Entry 9CL1 (electron microscopy, 2.89 A resolution); this record covers chains Aa and Ca of the 9 polymer chains in the assembly.

Chain Aa:
Protein: Particulate methane monooxygenase alpha subunit
Source organism: Methylococcus capsulatus str. Bath
Reference sequence: G1UBD1 (PMOB_METCA); residues 33-414 here = UniProt positions 33-414
Sequence (382 residues; each row starts with the number of its first residue):
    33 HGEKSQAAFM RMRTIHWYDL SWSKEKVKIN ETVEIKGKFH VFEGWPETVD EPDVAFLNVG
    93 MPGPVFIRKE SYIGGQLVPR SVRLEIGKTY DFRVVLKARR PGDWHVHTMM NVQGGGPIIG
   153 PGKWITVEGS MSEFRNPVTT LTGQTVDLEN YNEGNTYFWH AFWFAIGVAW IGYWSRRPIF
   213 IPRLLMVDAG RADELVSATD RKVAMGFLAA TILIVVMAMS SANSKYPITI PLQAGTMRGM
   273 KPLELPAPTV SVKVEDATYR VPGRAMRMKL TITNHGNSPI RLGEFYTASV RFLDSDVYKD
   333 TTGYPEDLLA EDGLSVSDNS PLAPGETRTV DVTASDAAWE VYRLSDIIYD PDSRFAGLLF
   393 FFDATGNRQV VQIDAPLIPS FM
UniProt features mapped onto this chain:
  - binding site (Cu cation): His33, His48, His72, His137, His139
  - mutagenesis: His48 (H48N: Impairs activity of soluble pmoB construct), His137 (H137A: Abolishes activity of soluble pmoB construct; when associated with A-139), His139 (H139A: Abolishes activity of soluble pmoB construct; when associated with A-137)
Metal / ion sites: Cu ion site 1: His33, His137, His139; Cu ion site 2: His48, His72, Gln404

Chain Ca:
Protein: Particulate methane monooxygenase beta subunit
Source organism: Methylococcus capsulatus str. Bath
Notes: EC 1.14.18.3
Reference sequence: Q607G3 (PMOA_METCA); residues 16-252 here correspond to UniProt positions 9-245 (UniProt number = residue number - 7)
Sequence (239 residues; numbered 16 to 256; 2 numbers in that range are skipped by the numbering (no residue carries them; nothing is unmodelled there); the number before each row is that of its first residue):
    16 RSHAEAVQVS RTIDWMALFV VFFVIVGSYH IHAMLTMGDW DFWSDWKDRR LWVTVTPIVL
    76 VTFPAAVQSY LWERYRLPWG ATVCVLGLLL GEWINRYFNF WGWTYFPINF VFPASLVPGA
   136 IILDTVLMLS GSYLFTAIVG AMGWGLIFYP GNWPIIAPLH VPVEYNGMLM SIADIQGYNY
   196 VRTGTPEYIR MVEKGTLRTF GKDVAPVSAF FSAFMSILIY FMWHFIGRWF SNERFLQ
   255 SS
Disordered / not traced: 256
Differences from the reference sequence: conflict Ser256 (Thr247 in Q607G3)

How chain Aa and chain Ca interact:
Contacting residue pairs (154; chain Aa residue first):
  Val86(Aa) with Tyr203(Ca)
  Phe88(Aa) with Glu202(Ca)
  Asn90(Aa) with Val196(Ca); Arg197(Ca), hydrogen bond (side chain-backbone); Thr198(Ca)
  Val91(Aa) with Val196(Ca); Thr198(Ca)
  Met93(Aa) with Thr198(Ca), hydrogen bond (backbone-side chain)
  Pro96(Aa) with Thr119(Ca); Phe121(Ca), hydrophobic
  Ile99(Aa) with Asn194(Ca); Tyr195(Ca), hydrophobic
  Arg100(Aa) with Tyr193(Ca), hydrogen bond (side chain-backbone); Asn194(Ca), hydrogen bond (backbone-backbone); Val196(Ca)
  Lys101(Aa) with Tyr180(Ca), hydrogen bond (backbone-side chain); Asn181(Ca); Tyr193(Ca); Asn194(Ca)
  Glu102(Aa) with Asn181(Ca), hydrogen bond; Tyr193(Ca)
  Ser103(Aa) with Tyr193(Ca), hydrogen bond (backbone-side chain)
  Leu109(Aa) with Tyr180(Ca); Asn181(Ca); Tyr193(Ca)
  Pro111(Aa) with Met183(Ca); Met185(Ca), hydrophobic; Tyr193(Ca), hydrophobic
  Arg112(Aa) with Met183(Ca); Glu202(Ca)
  Ser113(Aa) with Glu202(Ca), hydrogen bond
  Arg131(Aa) with Trp116(Ca); Tyr120(Ca), hydrogen bond (side chain-backbone); Tyr195(Ca)
  Arg132(Aa) with Tyr120(Ca)
  Met141(Aa) with Thr198(Ca)
  Asn143(Aa) with Pro201(Ca); Tyr203(Ca)
  Val144(Aa) with Tyr203(Ca), hydrogen bond (backbone-side chain)
  Gln145(Aa) with Tyr203(Ca)
  Asn168(Aa) with Asn194(Ca); Tyr195(Ca)
  Thr171(Aa) with Val178(Ca)
  Thr172(Aa) with Val176(Ca); Pro177(Ca); Val178(Ca); Ile187(Ca)
  Leu173(Aa) with Pro177(Ca), hydrogen bond (backbone-backbone); Val178(Ca), hydrophobic; Glu179(Ca); Leu184(Ca), hydrophobic
  Thr174(Aa) with Val176(Ca)
  Leu180(Aa) with Asn124(Ca), hydrogen bond (backbone-side chain); Ile187(Ca), hydrophobic; Ile190(Ca), hydrophobic; Gln191(Ca); Asn194(Ca)
  Glu181(Aa) with Asn124(Ca); Tyr195(Ca)
  Tyr183(Aa) with Asn124(Ca), hydrogen bond (backbone-side chain); Pro173(Ca), hydrogen bond (side chain-backbone); Ile187(Ca), hydrophobic
  Asn184(Aa) with Asn124(Ca); Ile170(Ca), hydrogen bond (side chain-backbone); Pro173(Ca); Leu174(Ca)
  Glu185(Aa) with Ile123(Ca)
  Asn187(Aa) with Pro169(Ca), hydrogen bond (side chain-backbone); Pro173(Ca)
  Thr188(Aa) with Trp108(Ca); Phe127(Ca); Ile170(Ca)
  Tyr189(Aa) with Trp108(Ca), hydrophobic; Ile123(Ca)
  Trp191(Aa) with Pro169(Ca); Ile170(Ca), hydrophobic
  His192(Aa) with Trp108(Ca), hydrogen bond; Pro128(Ca), hydrogen bond (side chain-backbone); Ala129(Ca); Ser130(Ca); Ile170(Ca)
  Trp195(Aa) with Ser130(Ca); Val132(Ca); Pro133(Ca)
  Phe196(Aa) with Leu101(Ca), hydrophobic
  Gly199(Aa) with Leu101(Ca)
  Val200(Aa) with Leu101(Ca)
  Trp202(Aa) with Thr97(Ca); Asp139(Ca)
  Ile203(Aa) with Trp94(Ca); Val98(Ca), hydrophobic; Leu101(Ca), hydrophobic
  Trp206(Aa) with Pro93(Ca); Trp94(Ca), hydrophobic; Met143(Ca), hydrophobic
  Ser207(Aa) with Arg26(Ca), hydrogen bond (backbone-side chain); Trp94(Ca)
  Arg209(Aa) with Arg26(Ca)
  Ile211(Aa) with Arg26(Ca); Asp29(Ca); Trp94(Ca), hydrophobic
  Phe212(Aa) with Asp29(Ca), hydrogen bond (backbone-side chain); Tyr90(Ca)
  Ile213(Aa) with Ser25(Ca); Asp29(Ca), hydrogen bond (backbone-side chain)
  Arg215(Aa) with Tyr90(Ca), hydrogen bond (side chain-backbone); Arg91(Ca), hydrogen bond (side chain-backbone); Leu92(Ca)
  Leu216(Aa) with Arg89(Ca); Tyr90(Ca), hydrophobic
  Val219(Aa) with Glu88(Ca); Arg89(Ca)
  Asp220(Aa) with Arg89(Ca), salt bridge
  Asp232(Aa) with Met143(Ca)
  Arg233(Aa) with Met143(Ca), hydrogen bond (side chain-backbone); Leu144(Ca), hydrogen bond (side chain-backbone)
  Ala236(Aa) with Thr140(Ca); Met143(Ca), hydrophobic
  Met237(Aa) with Leu144(Ca), hydrophobic
  Phe239(Aa) with Ile136(Ca), hydrophobic
  Leu240(Aa) with Ile137(Ca), hydrophobic; Thr140(Ca)
  Thr243(Aa) with Pro133(Ca); Ile136(Ca)
  Val247(Aa) with Pro133(Ca), hydrophobic; Ile162(Ca), hydrophobic; Pro165(Ca), hydrophobic
  Ala250(Aa) with Pro169(Ca), hydrophobic
  Met251(Aa) with Pro165(Ca), hydrophobic; Trp168(Ca), hydrophobic
  Ala254(Aa) with Trp168(Ca); Pro169(Ca), hydrophobic
  Asn255(Aa) with Trp168(Ca), hydrogen bond
  Tyr258(Aa) with Pro173(Ca)
  Ile260(Aa) with Pro177(Ca)
  Thr261(Aa) with His175(Ca)
  Ile262(Aa) with His175(Ca), hydrogen bond (backbone-side chain); Pro177(Ca), hydrophobic; Leu184(Ca), hydrophobic; Met185(Ca)
  Pro263(Aa) with Arg64(Ca)
  Leu264(Aa) with Asp60(Ca); His175(Ca); Ser186(Ca); Val207(Ca), hydrophobic
  Gln265(Aa) with Leu184(Ca); Asp189(Ca); Arg205(Ca), hydrogen bond (backbone-side chain)
  Ala266(Aa) with Arg205(Ca); Val207(Ca), hydrophobic; Glu208(Ca); Lys209(Ca)
  Gly267(Aa) with Glu202(Ca)
  Met269(Aa) with Met183(Ca), hydrophobic
Also at the interface, not in a pair above, chain Aa (92 interface residues in all): Ala87, Gly92, Gly95, Phe98, Gln108, Val110, Gly148, Met163, Phe166, Val170, Val178, Asn182, Ile198, Pro214, Ala224, Leu227, Val228, Ile244
Also at the interface, not in a pair above, chain Ca (85 interface residues in all): Ala32, Leu33, Val36, Ser59, Lys62, Asp63, Leu86, Leu105, Tyr112, Trp118, Pro122, Ser145, Gly166, Ala172, Ala188, Gly192

In short:
92 residues of chain Aa and 85 residues of chain Ca are in contact, with 28 hydrogen bonds and 1 salt bridge.
Polar contacts include Asp220(Aa)-Arg89(Ca), Asn90(Aa)-Arg197(Ca) and Met93(Aa)-Thr198(Ca). From UniProt: 5 Cu
cation-binding residues and 3 mutagenesis sites on chain Aa.
Here chain Aa is Particulate methane monooxygenase alpha subunit and chain Ca is Particulate methane
monooxygenase beta subunit, both from Methylococcus capsulatus str. Bath. Entry 9CL1 (Particulate methane
monooxygenase in 0.02% DDM) was determined by electron microscopy (same publication as 9CL2, 9CL3, 9CL4, 9CL5
and 9CL6).
